Entry 2HZV (X-ray diffraction, 3.10 A resolution); this record covers chains I and C of the 6 polymer chains in the assembly.

# Chain I
Molecule: 30-nt DNA strand
Sequence (30 nucleotides; numbered 1 to 30; the number before each row is that of its first residue):
     1 AGTATGACGA ATACTTAAAA TCGTCATACT

# Chain C
Protein: Nickel-responsive regulator
Organism: Escherichia coli
Reference sequence: P0A6Z6 (NIKR_ECOLI); residue numbers follow UniProt; this construct covers 1-133
Sequence (133 residues; numbered 1 to 133; the number before each row is that of its first residue):
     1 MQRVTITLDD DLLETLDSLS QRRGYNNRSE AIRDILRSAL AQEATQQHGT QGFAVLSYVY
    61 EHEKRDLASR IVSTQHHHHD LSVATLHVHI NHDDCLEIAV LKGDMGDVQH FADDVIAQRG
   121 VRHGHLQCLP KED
Disordered / not traced: 132-133
Sequence notes: modified residue (1, 105)
Modified residues: Mse1 (selenomethionine; parent Met); Mse105 (selenomethionine; parent Met)
Swiss-Prot annotation at these positions:
  - binding site (Ni(2+)): His76, His87, His89, Cys95
From the paper describing this entry:
  - binding site for the 30-nt DNA strand (chain I): Arg3, Thr5, Thr7, Arg28, Ser29, Arg65, Arg119
  - specificity-determining residues: Arg3, Thr5
  - binding site for the 30-nt DNA strand: Asn27, Arg33, Lys64
  - mutagenesis - D34A: unchanged stability
  - mutagenesis - E30A: decreased binding to DNA
  - mutagenesis - E30A, D34A: decreased binding to the 30-nt DNA strand (chain I)

# Chain I / chain C interface
Pairs across the interface - 9 pairs, chain I then chain C:
  DC22(I) - Mse1(C)  phosphate contact
  DG23(I) - Asn27(C)  hydrogen bond to the phosphate
  DG23(I) - Ser29(C)  sugar contact
  DG23(I) - Arg33(C)  salt bridge to the phosphate
  DT24(I) - Arg3(C)  hydrogen bond to the base
  DT24(I) - Asn27(C)  phosphate contact
  DT24(I) - Arg28(C)  hydrogen bond to the phosphate
  DT24(I) - Ser29(C)  hydrogen bond to the phosphate
  DC25(I) - Arg28(C)  salt bridge to the phosphate
Other interface residues (no listed pair), chain I (5 interface residues in all): DA26
Other interface residues (no listed pair), chain C (8 interface residues in all): Thr5, Asn26

# In short
Chain I and chain C form an interface of 5 and 8 residues respectively; the contacts include 4 hydrogen bonds
and 2 salt bridges. Among the polar pairs are DT24(I)-Arg3(C), DG23(I)-Asn27(C) and DT24(I)-Arg28(C). The
paper reports a binding site for the 30-nt DNA strand (chain I) at Arg3(C), Thr5(C) and Thr7(C) among others;
E30A and D34A of chain C reduce binding to the 30-nt DNA strand (chain I).
Here chain I is a 30-nt DNA strand and chain C is Nickel-responsive regulator (Escherichia coli). Entry 2HZV
(NikR-operator DNA complex) was determined by X-ray diffraction, deposited together with 2HZA.
